Entry 7XJJ (electron microscopy, 3.30 A resolution); this record covers chains A and E of the 6 polymer chains in the assembly.

[Chain A]
Protein: G protein subunit alpha o1, Guanine nucleotide-binding protein G(o) subunit alpha
Source organism: Homo sapiens
UniProt: chimeric construct of A0A1W2PRJ7, A0A1W2PP38, P09471: residues 1-173 from A0A1W2PRJ7 (A0A1W2PRJ7_HUMAN) positions 1-57 (offset varies); residues 182-231 from A0A1W2PP38 positions 24-73 (UniProt number = residue number - 158); residues 242-354 from P09471 positions 242-354 (same numbers)
Chain sequence (228 residues; row label = number of the first residue in the row; note: 126 numbers in that range are skipped by the numbering (no residue carries them; nothing is unmodelled there)):
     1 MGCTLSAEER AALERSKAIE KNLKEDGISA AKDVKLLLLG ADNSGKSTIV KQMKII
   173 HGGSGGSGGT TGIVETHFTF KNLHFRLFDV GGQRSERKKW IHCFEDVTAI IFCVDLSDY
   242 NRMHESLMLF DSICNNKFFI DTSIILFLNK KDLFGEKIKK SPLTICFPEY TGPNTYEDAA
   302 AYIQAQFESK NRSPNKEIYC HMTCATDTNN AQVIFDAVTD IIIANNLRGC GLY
Disordered / not traced: 1-3, 173-182
Construct notes: conflict Asp42 (Gly in A0A1W2PRJ7), Asn43 (Glu in A0A1W2PRJ7), Asp227 (Ala69 in A0A1W2PP38), Asp230 (Gly72 in A0A1W2PP38), Ala332 (Ile in P09471), Ile335 (Val in P09471); linker (174-181)
UniProt features mapped onto this chain:
  - region: Ile266 to Asp273 (G4 motif), Thr324 to Thr329 (G5 motif)
  - binding site (GTP): Asn270, Asp273, Cys325
  - modified residue: Cys351 (ADP-ribosylcysteine)
  - lipidation: Cys351 (S-palmitoyl cysteine)

[Chain E]
Protein: Galanin receptor type 1
Source organism: Homo sapiens
UniProt: P47211 (GALR1_HUMAN); residue numbers follow UniProt; this construct covers 1-322
Chain sequence (347 residues; each row starts with the number of its first residue; numbers below 1 keep their minus sign (Asp-9 is residue -9)):
    -9 DYKDDDDKGS MELAVGNLSE GNASWPEPPA PEPGPLFGIG VENFVTLVVF GLIFALGVLG
    51 NSLVITVLAR SKPGKPRSTT NLFILNLSIA DLAYLLFCIP FQATVYALPT WVLGAFICKF
   111 IHYFFTVSML VSIFTLAAMS VDRYVAIVHS RRSSSLRVSR NALLGVGCIW ALSIAMASPV
   171 AYHQGLFHPR ASNQTFCWEQ WPDPRHKKAY VVCTFVFGYL LPLLLICFCY AKVLNHLHKK
   231 LKNMSKKSEA SKKKTAQTVL VVVVVFGISW LPHHIIHLWA EFGVFPLTPA SFLFRITAHC
   291 LAYSNSSVNP IIYAFLSENF RKAYKQVFKC HIGGGGGGAG ALEVLFQ
Disordered / not traced: -9 to 32, 60-67, 142-147, 181-182, 318-337
Construct notes: expression tag (-9 to 0, 323-337)
Disulfides: Cys108-Cys187
UniProt features mapped onto this chain:
  - lipidation: Cys320 (S-palmitoyl cysteine)
  - glycosylation (N-linked (GlcNAc...) asparagine): Asn7, Asn12, Asn183
Reported in the primary citation:
  - mutagenesis - K197A: unchanged signaling with Galanin
  - conformationally variable residues: Trp260, Phe275, Arg285
  - contacts within the chain: Tyr220-Tyr303 (water-mediated contact)
  - allosteric site: His267

[Interface between chain A and chain E]
Pairs across the interface (35; chain A residue first):
  Ser264(A) with Lys237(E)
  Asn316(A) with Lys237(E), hydrogen bond (backbone-side chain)
  Glu318(A) with Ser235(E), hydrogen bond; Lys236(E), hydrogen bond (side chain-backbone); Lys237(E), hydrogen bond (side chain-backbone)
  Tyr320(A) with Lys237(E)
  Asp337(A) with Asn233(E), hydrogen bond
  Asp341(A) with Leu231(E); Ser235(E), hydrogen bond; Ser238(E), hydrogen bond
  Ile343(A) with Ser140(E)
  Ile344(A) with Ser140(E); His226(E); Leu227(E), hydrophobic; Leu231(E), hydrophobic
  Ala345(A) with Lys237(E)
  Asn347(A) with Ala136(E); Ser140(E), hydrogen bond; Arg141(E), hydrogen bond (side chain-backbone)
  Leu348(A) with Ile137(E), hydrophobic; Leu227(E), hydrophobic; Ser241(E); Thr245(E)
  Arg349(A) with Asn309(E)
  Gly350(A) with Thr70(E)
  Cys351(A) with Thr70(E); Arg133(E), hydrogen bond (backbone-side chain); Ile137(E), hydrophobic
  Gly352(A) with Ser307(E)
  Leu353(A) with Ile137(E), hydrophobic; Thr245(E); Thr248(E)
  Tyr354(A) with Ser241(E); Lys244(E); Glu308(E)
Interface residues without a listed pair, chain E (23 interface residues in all): Ala240, Leu306
Interface features reported in the paper:
  - residue pairs: Asp341(A)-Ser238(E) (hydrogen bond), Asp341(A)-Ser235(E) (hydrogen bond)
  - interface residues, chain E: Arg133(E), Ile137(E), Leu227(E), Leu231(E), Lys237(E), Thr245(E)

[In short]
17 residues of chain A face 23 of chain E across their interface; the contacts include 10 hydrogen bonds.
Polar contacts include Asn316(A)-Lys237(E), Glu318(A)-Ser235(E) and Glu318(A)-Lys236(E). The paper describes
hydrogen bonds between Asp341(A) and Ser238(E) and Asp341(A) and Ser235(E). From the paper: K197A of chain E
leaves signaling with Galanin unchanged; interface residues Arg133(E), Ile137(E) and Leu227(E) among others.
Here chain A is G protein subunit alpha o1, Guanine nucleotide-binding protein G(o) subunit alpha and chain E
is Galanin receptor type 1, both from Homo sapiens. Entry 7XJJ (Cryo-EM structure of the galanin-bound
GALR1-miniGo complex) was determined by electron microscopy together with 7XJK and 7XJL from the same study.
